8WRV - chains A and B of the 4 polymer chains in the assembly; structure by electron microscopy, 3.28 A resolution.

# Chain A
Protein: Cas12-2
From: unclassified sequences
Chain sequence (444 residues; row label = number of the first residue in the row):
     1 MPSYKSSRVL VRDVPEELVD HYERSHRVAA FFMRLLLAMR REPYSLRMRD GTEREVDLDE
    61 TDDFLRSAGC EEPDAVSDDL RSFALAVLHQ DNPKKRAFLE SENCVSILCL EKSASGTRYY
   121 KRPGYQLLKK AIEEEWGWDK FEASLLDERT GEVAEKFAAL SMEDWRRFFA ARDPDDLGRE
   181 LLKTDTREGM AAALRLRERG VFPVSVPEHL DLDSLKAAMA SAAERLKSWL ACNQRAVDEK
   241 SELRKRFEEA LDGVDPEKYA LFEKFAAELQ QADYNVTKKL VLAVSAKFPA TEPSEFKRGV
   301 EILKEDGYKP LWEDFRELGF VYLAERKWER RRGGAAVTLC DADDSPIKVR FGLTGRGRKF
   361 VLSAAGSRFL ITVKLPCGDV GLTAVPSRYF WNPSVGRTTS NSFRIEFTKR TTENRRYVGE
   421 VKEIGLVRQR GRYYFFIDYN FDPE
Not modelled in the structure: 1-2, 134-138, 144-166, 238-334, 444

# Chain B
Molecule: crRNA
From: unclassified sequences
Sequence (60 nucleotides; numbered -36 to 23; the number before each row is that of its first residue; numbers below 1 keep their minus sign (G-36 is residue -36)):
   -36 GUGCUGCUGU CUCCCAGACG GGAGGCAGAA CUGCACCUUC CAUCAGAGAA CCUCACUGCG
Not modelled in the structure: 20-23

# How chain A and chain B interact
Residue-residue contacts - 38 pairs, chain A then chain B:
  Tyr4(A) with C0(B), base contact
  Lys5(A) with C0(B), salt bridge to the phosphate
  Ser6(A) with C0(B), hydrogen bond to the base; U1(B), sugar contact
  Arg8(A) with G-36(B), sugar contact; U1(B), hydrogen bond to the phosphate; U2(B), salt bridge to the phosphate
  Leu10(A) with G-36(B), sugar contact
  Arg47(A) with A5(B), phosphate contact; U6(B), salt bridge to the phosphate
  Arg225(A) with C3(B), sugar contact; C4(B), sugar contact
  Thr338(A) with C4(B), hydrogen bond to the phosphate; A5(B), hydrogen bond to the phosphate
  Ser345(A) with C3(B), hydrogen bond to the phosphate; C4(B), hydrogen bond to the phosphate
  Pro346(A) with C3(B), sugar contact
  Lys348(A) with U2(B), sugar contact
  Val385(A) with G-36(B), phosphate contact
  Pro386(A) with G-36(B), phosphate contact
  Ser387(A) with G-36(B), hydrogen bond to the base
  Arg388(A) with G-36(B), base contact; C-6(B), salt bridge to the phosphate; U-5(B), salt bridge to the phosphate
  Tyr389(A) with G-36(B), hydrogen bond to the base; C-1(B), base contact; C0(B), hydrogen bond to the phosphate
  Lys409(A) with C-1(B), salt bridge to the phosphate; C0(B), salt bridge to the phosphate
  Thr411(A) with A-2(B), hydrogen bond to the phosphate
  Thr412(A) with A-2(B), hydrogen bond to the phosphate
  Gln429(A) with U2(B), hydrogen bond to the phosphate; C3(B), hydrogen bond to the phosphate
  Arg432(A) with G-36(B), phosphate contact; U-35(B), salt bridge to the phosphate
  Tyr434(A) with G-36(B), hydrogen bond to the phosphate
  Phe436(A) with U1(B), sugar contact; U2(B), sugar contact
Other interface residues (no listed pair), chain A (31 interface residues in all): Ser7, Arg12, Glu53, Ser228, Cys232, Ala335, Ala336, Asp344
Other interface residues (no listed pair), chain B (15 interface residues in all): A-8, C-3

# In short
The interface between chain A and chain B involves 31 residues on one side and 15 on the other, with 14
hydrogen bonds and 8 salt bridges. Among the polar pairs are Ser6(A)-C0(B), Ser387(A)-G-36(B) and
Tyr389(A)-G-36(B).
Here chain A is Cas12-2 and chain B is crRNA, both from unclassified sequences. Entry 8WRV (Cryo-EM mini
structure of Cas12-2/crRNA/Target DNA complex) was determined by electron microscopy.
